Entry 1JW8 (X-ray diffraction, 1.30 A resolution); this record covers chain A.

# Chain A
Molecule: Myoglobin
From: Physeter catodon
UniProt: P02185 (MYG_PHYCA); residues 2-154 here correspond to UniProt positions 1-153 (UniProt number = residue number - 1)
Chain sequence (154 residues; numbered 1 to 154; the number before each row is that of its first residue):
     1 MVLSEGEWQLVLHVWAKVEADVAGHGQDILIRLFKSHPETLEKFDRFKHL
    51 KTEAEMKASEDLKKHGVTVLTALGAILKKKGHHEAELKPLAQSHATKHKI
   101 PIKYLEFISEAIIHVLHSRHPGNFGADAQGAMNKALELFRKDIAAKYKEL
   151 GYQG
Bound ions: heme Fe: His94 (together with carbon monoxide)
Small-molecule neighbours: carbon monoxide / heme: Leu30, Leu33, Thr40, Lys43, Phe44, Arg46, His65, Thr68, Val69, Ala72, Leu73, Leu90, Ser93, His94, His98, Ile100, Tyr104, Leu105, Ile108, Ile112, Phe139

# Overview
Ligands of chain A: carbon monoxide / heme.
Chain A is Myoglobin (Physeter catodon); the structure, 1.3 angstrom resolution crystal structure of P6 form
of myoglobin, was determined by X-ray diffraction together with 1U7R and 1U7S from the same study.
